5Y4P - chains A and B; structure by X-ray diffraction, 2.16 A resolution.

== Chain A (and B) ==
Name: Spermidine synthase, putative
Organism: Trypanosoma cruzi (strain CL Brener)
Notes: EC 2.5.1.16; chain B of this document is another copy of the same molecule, construct and numbering; everything in this record applies to it too
UniProtKB: Q4DA73 (Q4DA73_TRYCC); numbering as in UniProt (aligned over 1-296)
Sequence (304 residues; each row starts with the number of its first residue; numbers below 1 keep their minus sign (Met-7 is residue -7)):
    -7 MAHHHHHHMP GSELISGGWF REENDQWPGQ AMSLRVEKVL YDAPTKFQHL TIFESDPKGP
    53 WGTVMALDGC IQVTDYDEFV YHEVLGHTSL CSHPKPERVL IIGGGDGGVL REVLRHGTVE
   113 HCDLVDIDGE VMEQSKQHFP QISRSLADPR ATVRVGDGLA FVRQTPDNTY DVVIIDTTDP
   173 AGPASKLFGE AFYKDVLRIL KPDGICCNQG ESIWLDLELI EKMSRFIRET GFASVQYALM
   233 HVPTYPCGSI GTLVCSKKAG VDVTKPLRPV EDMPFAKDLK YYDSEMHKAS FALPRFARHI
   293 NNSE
Unresolved in the structure: -7 to 9, 19, 170-182, 238-241, 294-296 (chain B: -7 to 4, 171-182, 295-296)
Differences from the reference sequence: expression tag (-7 to 0)
Residues lining bound ligands:
  - 8QO (5-methoxy-2-[(5R)-5-methyl-4,5-dihydro-1H-imidazol-2-yl]phenol): Glu14, Met24, Leu26, Trp53, Ile63, Gln64, Thr66, Asp69, Tyr73, Thr236, Ile242
  - S4M (5'-[(S)-(3-aminopropyl)(methyl)-lambda~4~-sulfanyl]-5'-deoxyadenosine): Gln40, Leu59, Gln64, Val65, Tyr73, His74, Ile94, Gly95, Gly96, Gly97, Asp98, Val117, Asp118, Ile119, Asp120, Val123, Gly148, Asp149, Gly150, Asp168, Thr169
Reported in the primary citation:
  - binding site for 8QO: Glu14, Asp69
  - binding site for 8QO: Trp53, Ile63, Thr236, Tyr237 (from molecular simulation)

== How chain A and chain B interact ==
Residue-residue contacts (88; chain A residue first):
  Trp11(A) - Arg13(B)
  Trp11(A) - Gly21(B)
  Trp11(A) - Gln22(B)
  Arg13(A) - Trp11(B)
  Pro20(A) - Asp48(B)
  Pro20(A) - Lys50(B)
  Pro20(A) - Gly51(B)
  Gly21(A) - Trp11(B)
  Gly21(A) - Leu26(B)
  Gly21(A) - Arg27(B)  hydrogen bond (backbone-backbone)
  Gly21(A) - Asp48(B)
  Gln22(A) - Trp11(B)
  Gln22(A) - Met24(B)
  Gln22(A) - Ser25(B)
  Gln22(A) - Trp53(B)
  Ala23(A) - Ala23(B)
  Ala23(A) - Met24(B)
  Ala23(A) - Ser25(B)  hydrogen bond (backbone-backbone)
  Met24(A) - Ala23(B)
  Met24(A) - Met24(B)  hydrophobic
  Ser25(A) - Gly21(B)
  Ser25(A) - Gln22(B)
  Ser25(A) - Ala23(B)  hydrogen bond (backbone-backbone)
  Leu26(A) - Gly21(B)
  Leu26(A) - Gln22(B)
  Arg27(A) - Gly21(B)  hydrogen bond (backbone-backbone)
  Asp48(A) - Gly21(B)
  Lys50(A) - Pro20(B)
  Gly51(A) - Pro20(B)
  Pro52(A) - Trp19(B)
  Trp53(A) - Trp19(B)  hydrophobic
  Trp53(A) - Gln22(B)
  Tyr68(A) - Trp206(B)  hydrogen bond (side chain-backbone)
  Phe71(A) - Trp206(B)  hydrophobic
  Val72(A) - Trp206(B)  hydrophobic
  Trp206(A) - Tyr68(B)  hydrogen bond (backbone-side chain)
  Trp206(A) - Phe71(B)  hydrophobic
  Trp206(A) - Val72(B)  hydrophobic
  Trp206(A) - His233(B)
  Trp206(A) - Pro235(B)
  Leu231(A) - His233(B)
  Met232(A) - His233(B)  hydrogen bond (backbone-side chain)
  His233(A) - Trp206(B)
  His233(A) - Leu231(B)
  His233(A) - Met232(B)  hydrogen bond (side chain-backbone)
  His233(A) - His233(B)  hydrogen bond
  Pro235(A) - Trp19(B)  hydrophobic
  Pro235(A) - Trp206(B)  hydrophobic
  Pro235(A) - Tyr237(B)
  Pro235(A) - Gly240(B)
  Thr236(A) - Trp19(B)
  Thr236(A) - Tyr237(B)
  Tyr237(A) - Val234(B)
  Tyr237(A) - Pro235(B)
  Tyr237(A) - Thr236(B)
  Tyr237(A) - Tyr237(B)
  Tyr237(A) - Gly240(B)
  Ala268(A) - Arg287(B)
  Lys269(A) - Arg287(B)  hydrogen bond (backbone-side chain)
  Leu271(A) - Arg287(B)  hydrogen bond (backbone-side chain)
  Lys272(A) - Arg287(B)  hydrogen bond (backbone-backbone)
  Lys272(A) - Phe288(B)  hydrogen bond (backbone-backbone)
  Tyr273(A) - Pro286(B)
  Tyr273(A) - Arg287(B)  hydrogen bond (backbone-backbone)
  Asp275(A) - Arg287(B)
  Asp275(A) - Arg290(B)  salt bridge
  Glu277(A) - Ala284(B)
  Glu277(A) - Arg290(B)
  Met278(A) - Ala284(B)
  Met278(A) - Leu285(B)
  Met278(A) - Pro286(B)
  Ala281(A) - Ala281(B)
  Ala281(A) - Ala284(B)  hydrophobic
  Ala284(A) - Glu277(B)
  Ala284(A) - Met278(B)
  Ala284(A) - Ala281(B)  hydrophobic
  Leu285(A) - Met278(B)
  Pro286(A) - Tyr273(B)  hydrophobic
  Pro286(A) - Met278(B)
  Arg287(A) - Ala268(B)
  Arg287(A) - Lys269(B)  hydrogen bond (side chain-backbone)
  Arg287(A) - Leu271(B)  hydrogen bond (side chain-backbone)
  Arg287(A) - Lys272(B)  hydrogen bond (backbone-backbone)
  Arg287(A) - Tyr273(B)  hydrogen bond (backbone-backbone)
  Arg287(A) - Tyr274(B)
  Arg287(A) - Asp275(B)
  Phe288(A) - Phe71(B)  hydrophobic
  Phe288(A) - Lys272(B)  hydrogen bond (backbone-backbone)
Also at the interface, not in a pair above, chain A (42 interface residues in all): Glu15, Val234, Tyr274
Also at the interface, not in a pair above, chain B (45 interface residues in all): Pro238, Ser241

== Summary ==
The interface between chain A and chain B involves 42 residues on one side and 45 on the other, with 19
hydrogen bonds and 1 salt bridge. Polar pairs include Asp275(A)-Arg290(B), Tyr68(A)-Trp206(B) and
Met232(A)-His233(B). From the paper: a binding site for 8QO at Glu14(A), Asp69(A) and Trp53(A) among others.
Chain A and chain B are both Spermidine synthase, putative (Trypanosoma cruzi (strain CL Brener)); the
structure, Crystal structure of Trypanosoma cruzi spermidine synthase in complex with
5-methoxy-2-(5-methyl-4,5-dihydro-1H-imidazol-2-yl)phenol, was determined by X-ray diffraction (same
publication as 5Y4Q).
